Entry 3KNB (X-ray diffraction, 1.40 A resolution); this record covers chains A and B.

== Chain A ==
Name: Titin
From: Homo sapiens
Notes: EC 2.7.11.1; fragment: titin, C-terminal domain M10, resideus 34253-34350
UniProtKB: Q8WZ42 (TITIN_HUMAN); residues 3-100 here correspond to UniProt positions 34253-34350 (UniProt number = residue number + 34250)
Sequence (100 residues; each row starts with the number of its first residue):
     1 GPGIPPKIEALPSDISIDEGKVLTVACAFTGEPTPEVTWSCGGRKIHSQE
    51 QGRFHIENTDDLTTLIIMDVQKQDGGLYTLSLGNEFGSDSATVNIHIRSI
Disordered / not traced: 1, 100
Construct notes: expression tag (1-2)
Reported in the primary citation:
  - mutagenesis - R98E: unchanged binding to Obscurin-like protein 1 (chain B)
  - mutagenesis - R98E: unchanged binding to Obs(Ig1)
  - disease-associated variants - H55P, I56N: unchanged binding to Obscurin-like protein 1 (chain B)
  - disease-associated variants - H55P, I56N: unchanged stability
  - disease-associated variants - L65P: decreased stability
  - disease-associated variants - L65P: abolished binding to Obscurin-like protein 1 (chain B)

== Chain B ==
Name: Obscurin-like protein 1
From: Homo sapiens
Notes: fragment: obscurin-like 1, N-terminal domain, residues 1-105
UniProtKB: O75147 (OBSL1_HUMAN); residues 3-107 here correspond to UniProt positions 1-105 (UniProt number = residue number - 2)
Sequence (107 residues; each row starts with the number of its first residue):
     1 GPMKASSGDQGSPPCFLRFPRPVRVVSGAEAELKCVVLGEPPPVVVWEKG
    51 GQQLAASERLSFPADGAEHGLLLTAALPTDAGVYVCRARNAAGEAYAAAA
   101 VTVLEPP
Disordered / not traced: 1-9, 106-107
Construct notes: expression tag (1-2)
Curated features (UniProtKB/Swiss-Prot):
  - region (Interaction with TTN): Phe-19 to Arg-21, Arg-87 to Tyr-96
  - modified residue: Ser-12 (Phosphoserine)

== Chain A / chain B interface ==
Contacting residue pairs (33):
  Glu-9(A) with Pro-22(B)
  Ala-10(A) with Ala-98(B); Ala-99(B); Ala-100(B)
  Leu-11(A) with Ala-98(B)
  Pro-12(A) with Ala-98(B)
  Ile-15(A) with Tyr-96(B), hydrophobic
  Ser-16(A) with Glu-94(B); Tyr-96(B), hydrogen bond (backbone-side chain)
  Ile-17(A) with Glu-94(B)
  Lys-21(A) with Ala-91(B), hydrogen bond (side chain-backbone); Ala-92(B)
  Val-22(A) with Pro-13(B), hydrophobic; Ala-92(B), hydrogen bond (backbone-backbone); Gly-93(B); Glu-94(B), hydrogen bond (backbone-backbone)
  Leu-23(A) with Glu-94(B); Tyr-96(B), hydrophobic
  Thr-24(A) with Pro-14(B); Glu-94(B), hydrogen bond (backbone-backbone); Ala-95(B); Tyr-96(B), hydrogen bond (backbone-backbone)
  Val-25(A) with Tyr-96(B)
  Ala-26(A) with Phe-19(B); Tyr-96(B), hydrogen bond (backbone-backbone); Ala-97(B)
  Cys-27(A) with Phe-19(B)
  Ala-28(A) with Phe-19(B), hydrophobic; Arg-21(B)
  Asp-61(A) with Arg-21(B), salt bridge
  Leu-62(A) with Phe-19(B), hydrophobic
  Arg-98(A) with Arg-87(B); Glu-94(B), salt bridge
Other interface residues (no listed pair), chain A (19 interface residues in all): Asp-18
Other interface residues (no listed pair), chain B (19 interface residues in all): Phe-16, Val-83, Val-85
From the paper, about this interface:
  - specific contacts: Asp-61(A)/Arg-21(B) (salt bridge)
  - interface residues, chain A: Val-22(A), Arg-98(A)
  - hot spots on chain A (mutagenesis) - V22P: abolished binding to Obscurin-like protein 1 (chain B)

== Overview ==
Chain A and chain B each contribute 19 residues to their interface, with 7 hydrogen bonds and 2 salt bridges.
Polar pairs include Asp-61(A)/Arg-21(B), Arg-98(A)/Glu-94(B) and Ser-16(A)/Tyr-96(B). The authors report a
salt bridge between Asp-61(A) and Arg-21(B). From the paper: L65P and V22P of chain A abolish binding to
Obscurin-like protein 1 (chain B); interface residues Val-22(A) and Arg-98(A); 5 substitutions were tested in
all.
Here chain A is Titin and chain B is Obscurin-like protein 1, both from Homo sapiens. Entry 3KNB (Crystal
structure of the titin C-terminus in complex with obscurin-like 1) was determined by X-ray diffraction.
